4NWL - chain A; structure by X-ray diffraction, 2.20 A resolution.

Chain A:
Name: HCV NS3 1a Protease
From: Hepatitis C virus
UniProtKB: A8DG50 (A8DG50_9HEPC); the construct has insertions or renumbered stretches relative to UniProt, so the offset changes along the chain: -10 to 0 = UniProt 1678-1688; 5-182 = UniProt 1035-1212
Chain sequence (219 residues; row label = number of the first residue in the row; numbers below 1 keep their minus sign (Met-14 is residue -14)):
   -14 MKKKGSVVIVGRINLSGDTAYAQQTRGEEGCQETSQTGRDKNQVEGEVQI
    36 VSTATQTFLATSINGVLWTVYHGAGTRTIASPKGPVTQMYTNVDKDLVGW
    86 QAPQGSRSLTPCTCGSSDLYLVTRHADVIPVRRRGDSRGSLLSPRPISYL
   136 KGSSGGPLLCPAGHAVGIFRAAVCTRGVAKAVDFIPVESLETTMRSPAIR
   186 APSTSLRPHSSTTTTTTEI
Unresolved in the structure: -14 to -12, 183-204
Differences from the reference sequence: expression tag (-14 to -11, 183-204); linker (1-4); engineered mutation Glu13 (Leu1043 in A8DG50), Glu14 (Leu1044 in A8DG50), Gln17 (Ile1047 in A8DG50), Glu18 (Ile1048 in A8DG50), Gln21 (Leu1051 in A8DG50), Thr40 (Ala1070 in A8DG50), Ser47 (Cys1077 in A8DG50), Leu52 (Cys1082 in A8DG50), Thr72 (Ile1102 in A8DG50), Gln86 (Pro1116 in A8DG50)
Ion coordination: Zn2+: Cys97, Cys99, Cys145, His149
Residues lining bound ligands: Asunaprevir (2R9; N-(tert-butoxycarbonyl)-3-methyl-L-valyl-(4R)-4-[(7-chloro-4-methoxyisoquinolin-1-yl)oxy]-N-{(1R,2S)-1-[(cyclopropylsulfonyl)carbamoyl]-2-ethenylcyclopropyl}-L-prolinamide): Gln41, Thr42, Phe43, Tyr56, His57, Gly58, Val78, Asp79, Lys80, Asp81, Arg123, Ile132, Leu135, Lys136, Gly137, Ser138, Ser139, Phe154, Arg155, Ala156, Ala157, Val158, Cys159, Asp168

In short:
Chain A binds Asunaprevir. Cys97, Cys99, Cys145 and His149 form the Zn2+ site.
Chain A is HCV NS3 1a Protease (Hepatitis C virus); the structure, Crystal structure of hepatis c virus
protease (ns3) complexed with bms-650032 aka n-(tert-butoxycarbonyl)-3-me
thyl-l-valyl-(4r)-4-((7-chloro-4-methoxy-1-isoquinolinyl)o
xy)-n-((1r,2s)-1-((cyclopropylsulfonyl)carbamoyl)-2-vinylc yclopropyl)-l-prolinamide, was determined by X-ray
diffraction, deposited together with 4NWK.
